8VJH - chains A and B of the 7 polymer chains in the assembly; structure by electron microscopy, 4.20 A resolution (low resolution: residue-level contacts below are approximate; hydrogen-bond / salt-bridge calls are withheld).

Chain A:
Protein: Minor tail protein
Source organism: Chivirus chi
UniProt: M9NVD3 (M9NVD3_9CAUD); residues 1-1296 here = UniProt positions 1-1296
Chain sequence (1296 residues; numbered 1 to 1296; the number before each row is that of its first residue):
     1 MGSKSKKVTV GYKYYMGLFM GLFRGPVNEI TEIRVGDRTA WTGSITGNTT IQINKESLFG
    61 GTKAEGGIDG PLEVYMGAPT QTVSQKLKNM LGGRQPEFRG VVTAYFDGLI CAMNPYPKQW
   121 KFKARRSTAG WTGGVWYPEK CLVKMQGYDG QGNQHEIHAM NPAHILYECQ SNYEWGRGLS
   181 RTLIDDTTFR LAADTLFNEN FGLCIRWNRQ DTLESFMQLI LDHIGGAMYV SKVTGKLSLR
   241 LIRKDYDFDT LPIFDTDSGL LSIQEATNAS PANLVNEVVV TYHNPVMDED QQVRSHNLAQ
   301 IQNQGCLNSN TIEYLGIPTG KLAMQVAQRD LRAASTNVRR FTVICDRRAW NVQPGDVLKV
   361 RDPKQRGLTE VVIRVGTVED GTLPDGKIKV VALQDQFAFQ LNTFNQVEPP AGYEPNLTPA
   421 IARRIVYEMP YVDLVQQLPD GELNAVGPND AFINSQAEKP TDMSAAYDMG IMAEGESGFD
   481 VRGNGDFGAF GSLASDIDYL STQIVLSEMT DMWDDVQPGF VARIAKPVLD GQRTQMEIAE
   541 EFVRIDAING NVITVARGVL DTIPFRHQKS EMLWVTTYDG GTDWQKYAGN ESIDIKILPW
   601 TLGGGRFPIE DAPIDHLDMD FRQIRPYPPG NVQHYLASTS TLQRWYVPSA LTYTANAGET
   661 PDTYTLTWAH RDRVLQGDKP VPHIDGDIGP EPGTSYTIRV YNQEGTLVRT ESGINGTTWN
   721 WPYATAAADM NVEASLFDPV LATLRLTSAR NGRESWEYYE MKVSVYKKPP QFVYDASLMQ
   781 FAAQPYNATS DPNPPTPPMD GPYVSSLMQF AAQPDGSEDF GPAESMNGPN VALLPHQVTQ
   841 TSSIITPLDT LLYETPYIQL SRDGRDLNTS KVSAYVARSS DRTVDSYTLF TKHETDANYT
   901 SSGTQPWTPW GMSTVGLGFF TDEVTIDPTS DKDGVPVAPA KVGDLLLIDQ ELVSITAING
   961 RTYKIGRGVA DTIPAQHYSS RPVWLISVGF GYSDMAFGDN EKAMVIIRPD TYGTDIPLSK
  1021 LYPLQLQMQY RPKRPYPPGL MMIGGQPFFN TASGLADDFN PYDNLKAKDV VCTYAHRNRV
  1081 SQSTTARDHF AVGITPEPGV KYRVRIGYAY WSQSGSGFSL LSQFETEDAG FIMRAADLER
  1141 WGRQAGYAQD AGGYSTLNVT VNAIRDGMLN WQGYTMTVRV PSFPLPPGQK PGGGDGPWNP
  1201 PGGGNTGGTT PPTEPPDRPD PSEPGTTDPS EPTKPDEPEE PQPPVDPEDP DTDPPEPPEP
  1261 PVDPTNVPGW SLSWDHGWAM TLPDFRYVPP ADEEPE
Not modelled in the structure: 1, 771-1296

Chain B:
Protein: Distal tail protein
Source organism: Chivirus chi
UniProt: M9NT03 (M9NT03_9CAUD); residue numbers follow UniProt; this construct covers 1-562
Chain sequence (562 residues; row label = number of the first residue in the row):
     1 MALSGLRPAR EQFNQAIYDA LNGAYQLYVQ DAFGQAAANQ TYYMAKWMKL KAGTYTAVMY
    61 VDDSGTLSID HAVVATAAIG TNPNSGEFTV AADGVYRFDC IYSNVPADTP AYMAYQLIRD
   121 GQTVEVSRAN DFIADIVPIP DKALGPKPPY SDDVRLTYPV FLPLPNWKDG VTERIEWQTD
   181 VMISESGAEQ RRPIRLHPRR SFEATFLRWE ENRTLLDTTI AGVGQSPLLL PLWHDMTATE
   241 NNAPAGSVDI FGQFRVKDFN VGDVVMFNRG TTWDYETNII AGLDIDAGHM TLTFGLQSDT
   301 PKGTRLYPVR VAQIREAMNG QQMTDSVSQT QVRFFCTENY DLTPSWSDFP IYTRTGLHIF
   361 VLPEDWGSSN EITSDRLTYN FDNQSGPVVV VDPGGQNYGT VKKSYTIKGR TADRQFRQIL
   421 FALRGRTKTF HLPLDTNDFI LSRDINPADG ALVVRRCGYT QYIGGTQETK RDIMVELYDG
   481 TRIPTTIISS RIVGDEEWLF LSQSIPATSR NDVRRIGYIP VARLDVDGIE IKRLTDSAGV
   541 SQVSLTFKFF DDRRIATPLP LS
Not modelled in the structure: 1-5

Chain A / chain B interface:
Pairs across the interface - 32 pairs, chain A then chain B:
  T256(A) with S186(B); A188(B)
  D257(A) with R553(B); R554(B); I555(B)
  S258(A) with R554(B)
  G259(A) with R554(B)
  L260(A) with S184(B)
  L261(A) with M182(B); I183(B); S184(B); E185(B)
  S262(A) with E185(B)
  I263(A) with E185(B)
  D346(A) with Q190(B); R554(B)
  R347(A) with R192(B)
  R348(A) with A556(B); T557(B); P558(B); L559(B)
  A349(A) with L559(B)
  W350(A) with S562(B)
  N351(A) with S562(B)
  V352(A) with L559(B)
  Q365(A) with P393(B)
  R366(A) with E185(B)
  L383(A) with I194(B)
  P384(A) with D180(B)
  D385(A) with D180(B)
  G386(A) with M182(B)
  K387(A) with M182(B)
Interface features reported in the paper:
  - interface residues, chain B: W177(B), D552(B)

Overview:
22 residues of chain A and 19 residues of chain B are in contact. From the paper: interface residues W177(B)
and D552(B).
Here chain A is Minor tail protein and chain B is Distal tail protein, both from Chivirus chi. Entry 8VJH
(Cryo-EM of tail-tip of bacteriophage Chi) was determined by electron microscopy (same publication as 8VHX,
8VJA and 8VJI).
